PDB entry 1II9 | X-ray diffraction, 2.60 A resolution | chain A

== Chain A ==
Protein: Arsenical pump-driving atpase
Organism: Escherichia coli
Notes: EC 3.6.3.16
UniProt: P08690 (ARSA1_ECOLI); residue numbers follow UniProt; this construct covers 1-583
Amino-acid sequence (589 residues; row label = number of the first residue in the row):
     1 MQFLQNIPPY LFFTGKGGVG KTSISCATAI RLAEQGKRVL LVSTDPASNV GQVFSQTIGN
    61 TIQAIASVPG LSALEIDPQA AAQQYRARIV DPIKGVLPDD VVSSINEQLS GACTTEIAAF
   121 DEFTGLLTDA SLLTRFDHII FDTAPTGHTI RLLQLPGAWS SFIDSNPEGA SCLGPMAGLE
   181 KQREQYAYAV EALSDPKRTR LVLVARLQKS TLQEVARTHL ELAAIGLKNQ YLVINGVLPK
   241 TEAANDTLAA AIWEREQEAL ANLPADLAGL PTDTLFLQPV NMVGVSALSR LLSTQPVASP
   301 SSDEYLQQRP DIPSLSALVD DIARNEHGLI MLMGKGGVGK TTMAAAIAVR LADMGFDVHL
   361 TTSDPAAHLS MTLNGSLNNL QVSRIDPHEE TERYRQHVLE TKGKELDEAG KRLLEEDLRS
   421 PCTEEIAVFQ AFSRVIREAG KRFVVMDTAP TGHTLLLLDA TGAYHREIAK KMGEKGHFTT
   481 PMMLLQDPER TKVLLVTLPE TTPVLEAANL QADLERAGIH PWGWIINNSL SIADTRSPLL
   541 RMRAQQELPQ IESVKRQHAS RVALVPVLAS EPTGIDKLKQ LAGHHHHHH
Disordered / not traced: 165-170, 296-308, 369-376, 462-479
Differences from the reference sequence: expression tag (584-589)
Metal / ion sites: Mg2+ site 1: T22, D45 (together with ADP); Cd2+ site 1: C113, C172, C422 (together with chloride ion); Cd2+ site 2: C113, H148, S420 (together with chloride ion); Cd2+ site 3: C172, H453 (together with chloride ion); Cd2+ site 4: D320 (together with chloride ion) (shared with 2 residues of chain B); Cd2+ site 5: E326 (shared with 2 residues of chain B); Mg2+ site 2: T341 (together with AMP-PNP); Cd2+ site 6: D386, H388 (shared with 2 residues of chain B); Cd2+ site 7 near H397 (its only coordinating residue here); Cd2+ site 8 near H520 (its only coordinating residue here); Cd2+ site 9: H584, H586 (shared with 1 residue of chain B); Cd2+ site 10: H585, H588; 1 more Cd2+ sites not listed
Residues lining bound ligands:
  - ADP (adenosine-5'-diphosphate): K16, G17, G18, V19, G20, K21, T22, S23, D45, N235, G236, F276, L277, Q278, N281, M282, L291, T501, T502, R543
  - AMP-PNP (ANP; phosphoaminophosphonic acid-adenylate ester): Q208, S210, K335, G336, G337, V338, G339, K340, T341, T342, N527, N528, V565, P566, V567, L568, A569, S570, E571, P572, L581
  - trihydroxyarsenite(III) (TAS): G18, R206, L277, E500, R543
Curated features (UniProtKB/Swiss-Prot):
  - binding site (ATP): G15 to T22, G334 to T341

== Summary ==
Ligands of chain A: ADP, AMP-PNP and trihydroxyarsenite(III). The Mg2+ site 1 is built by T22 and D45. C113,
C172 and C422 form the Cd2+ site 1. From UniProt: 16 ATP-binding residues.
Chain A is Arsenical pump-driving atpase (Escherichia coli); the structure, Crystal structure of the
escherichia coli arsenite-translocating atpase in complex with amp-pnp, was determined by X-ray diffraction,
deposited together with 1IHU and 1II0.
